PDB entry 4BKR | X-ray diffraction, 1.80 A resolution | chain A

# Chain A
Name: Putative reductase ypz3_3519
From: Yersinia pestis
Notes: EC 1.3.1.-, 1.3.1.9
UniProt: G0JFF6 (G0JFF6_YERPE); residues 1-399 here = UniProt positions 1-399
Amino-acid sequence (406 residues; row label = number of the first residue in the row; numbers below 1 keep their minus sign (Arg-6 is residue -6)):
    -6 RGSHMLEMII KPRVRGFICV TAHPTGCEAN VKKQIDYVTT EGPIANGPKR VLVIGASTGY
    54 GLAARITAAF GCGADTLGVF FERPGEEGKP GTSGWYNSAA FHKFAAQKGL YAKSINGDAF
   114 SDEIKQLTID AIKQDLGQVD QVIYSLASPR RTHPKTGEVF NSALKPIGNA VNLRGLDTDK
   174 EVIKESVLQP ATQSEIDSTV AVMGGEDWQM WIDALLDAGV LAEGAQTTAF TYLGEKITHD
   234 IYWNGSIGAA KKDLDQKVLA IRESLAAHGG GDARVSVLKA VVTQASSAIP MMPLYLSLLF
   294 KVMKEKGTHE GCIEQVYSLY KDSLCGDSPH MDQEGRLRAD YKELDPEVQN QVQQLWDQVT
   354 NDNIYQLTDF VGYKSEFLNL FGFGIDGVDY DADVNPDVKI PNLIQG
Not modelled in the structure: -6 to -5
Differences from the reference sequence: expression tag (-6 to 0)
Ion coordination: Na+: Thr51, Gly54, Ser138 (together with NADH)
Ligand contacts: NADH (NAI; 1,4-dihydronicotinamide adenine dinucleotide): Gly48, Ala49, Ser50, Thr51, Gly52, Tyr53, Val72, Phe73, Phe74, Glu75, Gly110, Asp111, Ala112, Phe113, Ser138, Leu139, Ala140, Ser141, Met196, Phe223, Thr224, Tyr225, Tyr235, Lys244, Leu271, Lys272, Ala273, Val274, Thr276, Gln277, Ala278, Ser279

# Summary
Bound to chain A: NADH. Thr51, Gly54 and Ser138 form the Na+ site.
Chain A is Putative reductase ypz3_3519 (Yersinia pestis); the structure, Enoyl-ACP reductase from Yersinia
pestis (wildtype, removed Histag) with cofactor NADH, was determined by X-ray diffraction together with 5G2O,
5JAI, 5JAM, 5JAQ and 4BKQ from the same study.
